Entry 7YP7 (electron microscopy, 3.10 A resolution); this record covers chains A and R of the 5 polymer chains in the assembly.

== Chain A ==
Name: Guanine nucleotide-binding protein G(s) subunit alpha isoforms short
Organism: Homo sapiens
UniProtKB: P63092 (GNAS2_HUMAN); residues 1-394 here = UniProt positions 1-394
Amino-acid sequence (394 residues; each row starts with the number of its first residue):
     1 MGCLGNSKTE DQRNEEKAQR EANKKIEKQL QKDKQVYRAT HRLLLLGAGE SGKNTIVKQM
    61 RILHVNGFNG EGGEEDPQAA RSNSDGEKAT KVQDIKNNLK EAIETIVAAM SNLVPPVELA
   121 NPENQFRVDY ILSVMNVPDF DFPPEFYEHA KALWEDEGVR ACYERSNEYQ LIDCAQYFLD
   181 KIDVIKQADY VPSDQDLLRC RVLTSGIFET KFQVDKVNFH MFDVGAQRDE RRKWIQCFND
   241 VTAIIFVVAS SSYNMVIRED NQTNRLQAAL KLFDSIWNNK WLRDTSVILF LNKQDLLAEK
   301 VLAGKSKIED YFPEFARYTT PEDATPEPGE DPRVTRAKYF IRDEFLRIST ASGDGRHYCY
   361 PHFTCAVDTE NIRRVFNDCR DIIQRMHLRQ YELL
Not modelled in the structure: 1-8, 60-204, 256-262
Differences from the reference sequence: engineered mutation Asn54 (Ser in P63092), Ala226 (Gly in P63092), Ala268 (Glu in P63092), Lys271 (Asn in P63092), Asp274 (Lys in P63092), Lys280 (Arg in P63092), Asp284 (Thr in P63092), Thr285 (Ile in P63092)

== Chain R ==
Name: Adhesion G-protein coupled receptor G2
Organism: Mus musculus
UniProtKB: Q8CJ12 (AGRG2_MOUSE); residues 38-891 here = UniProt positions 38-891
Amino-acid sequence (903 residues; row label = number of the first residue in the row):
    14 MKTIIALSYI FCLVFADYKD DDDKLKENGN SSLLSPSAES SLVSLIPYSN GTPDAASEVL
    74 STLNKTEKSK ITIVKTFNAS GVKSQRNICN LSSLCNDSVF FRGEIVFQHD EDHNVTQNQD
   134 TANGTFAGVL SLSELKRSEL NKTLQTLSET YFIVCATAEA QSTVNCTFTV KLNETMNVCA
   194 MMVTFQTVQI RPMEQCCCSP RTPCPSSPEE LEKLQCELQD PIVCLADQPH GPPLSSSSKP
   254 VVPQATIISH VASDFSLAEP LDHALMTPST PSLTQESNLP SPQPTIPLAS SPATDLPVQS
   314 VVVSSLPQTD LSHTLSPVQS SIPSPTTPAP SVPTELVTIS TPPGETVVNT STVSDLEAQV
   374 SQMEKALSLG SLEPNLAGEM VNRVSKLLHS PPALLAPLAQ RLLKVVDAIG LQLNFSSTTI
   434 SLTSPSLALA VIRVNASNFN TTTFAAQDPT NLQVSLETPP PENSIGAITL PSSLMNNLPA
   494 NDVELASRIQ FNFFETPALF QDPSLENLTL ISYVISSSVT NMTIKNLTRN VTVALKHINP
   554 SPDDLTVKCV FWDLGRNGGK GGWSSDGCSV KDKRMNETIC TCSALASFGI LLDLSRTSLP
   614 PSQMMALTFI TYIGCGLSSI FLSVTLVTYI AFEKIRRDYP SKILIQLCAA LLLLNLIFLL
   674 DSWIALYNTR GFCIAVAVFL HYFLLVSFTW MGLEAFHMYL ALVKVFNTYI RKYILKFCIV
   734 GWGIPAVVVS IVLTISPDNY GIGSYGKFPN GTPDDFCWIN SNVVFYITVV GYFCVIFLLN
   794 VSMFIVVLVQ LCRIKKKKQL GAQRKTSIQD LRSIAGLTFL LGITWGFAFF AWGPVNVTFM
   854 YLFAIFNTLQ GFFIFIFYCA AKENVRKQWR RYLCCGKLFW FPEKGAILTD TSVKRNDLSI
   914 ISG
Not modelled in the structure: 14-618, 755-766, 812-819, 886-916
Disulfides: Cys686-Cys770
Differences from the reference sequence: initiating methionine (14); expression tag (15-37, 892-916); engineered mutation Ala597 (His in Q8CJ12), Ala599 (Thr in Q8CJ12)
UniProt features mapped onto this chain:
  - region: Ser600 to Ser611 (Stachel)
  - binding site (3beta-hydroxyandrost-5-en-17-one): Asn860
  - glycosylation (N-linked (GlcNAc...) asparagine): Asn43, Asn77, Asn91, Asn103, Asn109, Asn127, Asn136, Asn154, Asn178, Asn186, Asn362, Asn427, Asn448, Asn453, Asn520, Asn534, Asn539, Asn543, Asn589, Asn849
  - mutagenesis: Val544 to Val546 (Impaired G protein-coupled receptor activity), Phe564 (F564A: Impaired G protein-coupled receptor activity), Trp576 (W576A: Impaired G protein-coupled receptor activity), Phe601 (F601A: Impaired G protein-coupled receptor activity), Leu605 (L605A: Impaired G protein-coupled receptor activity), Pro614 (P614A: Impaired structural change induced by deoxycorticosterone), Met617 (M617A: Impaired structural change induced by deoxycorticosterone), Thr624 (T624A: Strongly decreased G protein-coupled receptor activity in response to dehydroepiandrosterone. Impaired structural change induced by deoxycorticosterone), Leu667 (L667A: Impaired structural change induced by deoxycorticosterone), Phe671 (F671A: Strongly decreased G protein-coupled receptor activity in response to dehydroepiandrosterone), Asn763 (N763A: Strongly decreased G protein-coupled receptor activity in response to dehydroepiandrosterone), Thr765 (T765A: Strongly decreased G protein-coupled receptor activity in response to dehydroepiandrosterone), 5 further mutagenesis entries in UniProt

== Chain A / chain R interface ==
Contacting residue pairs (29; chain A residue first):
  Gln31(A) - Arg724(R)
  Lys34(A) - Tyr722(R)
  Gln35(A) - Tyr722(R)
  His41(A) - Phe719(R)
  Lys216(A) - Asn720(R)
  Val217(A) - Phe719(R)  hydrophobic
  Tyr358(A) - Lys810(R)
  Tyr358(A) - Lys811(R)
  Phe376(A) - Phe719(R)  hydrophobic
  Arg380(A) - Val716(R)  hydrogen bond (side chain-backbone)
  Arg380(A) - Val718(R)
  Arg380(A) - Phe719(R)
  Ile383(A) - Val718(R)  hydrophobic
  Ile383(A) - Phe719(R)  hydrophobic
  Gln384(A) - Leu715(R)  hydrogen bond (side chain-backbone)
  Gln384(A) - Val718(R)
  Arg385(A) - Lys810(R)
  His387(A) - Ala714(R)  hydrogen bond (side chain-backbone)
  Leu388(A) - Leu715(R)  hydrophobic
  Gln390(A) - Asp651(R)
  Gln390(A) - Pro653(R)
  Tyr391(A) - His710(R)  hydrogen bond
  Tyr391(A) - Met711(R)
  Glu392(A) - Ser826(R)
  Glu392(A) - Lys875(R)
  Leu393(A) - Ser826(R)
  Leu393(A) - Leu830(R)  hydrophobic
  Leu394(A) - Leu804(R)  hydrophobic
  Leu394(A) - Ile807(R)  hydrophobic
Other interface residues (no listed pair), chain A (22 interface residues in all): Arg38, Thr350, Cys379
Other interface residues (no listed pair), chain R (24 interface residues in all): Glu707, Val800, Gln803, Leu833, Tyr871

== Overview ==
The interface between chain A and chain R involves 22 residues on one side and 24 on the other, with 4
hydrogen bonds. Polar contacts include Arg380(A)-Val716(R), Gln384(A)-Leu715(R) and His387(A)-Ala714(R).
UniProt lists residue binding 3beta-hydroxyandrost-5-en-17-one Asn860(R) and 19 mutagenesis sites on chain R.
Chain A is Guanine nucleotide-binding protein G(s) subunit alpha isoforms short (Homo sapiens) and chain R is
Adhesion G-protein coupled receptor G2 (Mus musculus); the structure, apo-ADGRG2 coupled to Gs, was determined
by electron microscopy.
